9D2B - chains G and H of the 6 polymer chains in the assembly; structure by electron microscopy, 3.08 A resolution.

== Chain G ==
Name: HAUS augmin like complex subunit 7 S homeolog
From: Xenopus laevis
Reference sequence: B1H1T5 (B1H1T5_XENLA); numbering as in UniProt (aligned over 2-261)
Chain sequence (282 residues; row label = number of the first residue in the row; numbers below 1 keep their minus sign (Met-12 is residue -12)):
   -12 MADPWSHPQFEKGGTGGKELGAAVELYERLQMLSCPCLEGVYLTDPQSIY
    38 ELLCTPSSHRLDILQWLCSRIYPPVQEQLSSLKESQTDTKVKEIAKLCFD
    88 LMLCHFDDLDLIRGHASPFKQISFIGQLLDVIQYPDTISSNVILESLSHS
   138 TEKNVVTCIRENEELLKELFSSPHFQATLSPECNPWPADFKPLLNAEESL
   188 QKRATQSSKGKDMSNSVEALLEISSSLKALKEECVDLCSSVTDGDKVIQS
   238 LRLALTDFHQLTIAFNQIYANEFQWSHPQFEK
Unresolved in the structure: -12 to 141, 161-269
Differences from the reference sequence: expression tag (-12 to 1, 262-269)

== Chain H ==
Name: HAUS augmin-like complex subunit 8
From: Xenopus laevis
Reference sequence: Q0IHJ3 (HAUS8_XENLA); residues 1-257 here = UniProt positions 1-257
Chain sequence (260 residues; numbered -2 to 257; the number before each row is that of its first residue; numbers below 1 keep their minus sign (Met-2 is residue -2)):
    -2 MRSMSEAGVAPIEDGSQNSSGGSSGDAALKKSKGGAKVVKSRYMQIGRSK
    48 VSKNSLANTTVCSGGKVPERGSGGTPTRRSLAPHKAKITAAVPLPALDGS
    98 IFTKEDLQSTLLDGHRIARPDLDLSVINDRTLQKITPRPVVTSEQKKPKR
   148 DTTPVNLVPEDMVEMIESQTLLLTYLTIKMQKNLFRLEEKAERNLLLVND
   198 QKDQLQETIHMMKRDLTLLQREERLRDLIEKQDEVLTPVVTSKDPFKDNY
   248 TTFATALDST
Unresolved in the structure: -2 to 155, 187-257
Differences from the reference sequence: expression tag (-2 to 0)

== Chain G / chain H interface ==
Pairs across the interface (10):
  Val142(G) - Ile163(H)  hydrophobic
  Ile146(G) - Met162(H)  hydrophobic
  Ile146(G) - Gln166(H)
  Asn149(G) - Gln166(H)
  Asn149(G) - Leu170(H)
  Glu150(G) - Gln166(H)  hydrogen bond
  Glu150(G) - Leu169(H)
  Leu153(G) - Leu169(H)  hydrophobic
  Leu153(G) - Leu170(H)  hydrophobic
  Leu153(G) - Leu173(H)  hydrophobic
Other interface residues (no listed pair), chain G (6 interface residues in all): Phe157

== In short ==
Chain G and chain H each contribute 6 residues to their interface; the contacts include 1 hydrogen bond. The
hydrogen-bonded pair is Glu150(G)-Gln166(H).
Chain G is HAUS augmin like complex subunit 7 S homeolog and chain H is HAUS augmin-like complex subunit 8,
both from Xenopus laevis; the structure, Symmetry-expanded reconstruction of augmin T-II bonsai on the
microtubule, was determined by electron microscopy (same publication as 9OLH).
